PDB entry 2KM8 | solution NMR | chains A and C of the 3 polymer chains in the assembly

# Chain A
Molecule: 13-nt RNA strand
Sequence (13 nucleotides; each row starts with the number of its first residue):
     1 UAUAUAUAAU AAU

# Chain C
Protein: Nuclear polyadenylated RNA-binding protein 4
Source organism: Saccharomyces cerevisiae
Notes: fragment: to 322
Reference sequence: Q99383 (HRP1_YEAST); residue numbers follow UniProt; this construct covers 156-322
Chain sequence (167 residues; numbered 156 to 322; the number before each row is that of its first residue):
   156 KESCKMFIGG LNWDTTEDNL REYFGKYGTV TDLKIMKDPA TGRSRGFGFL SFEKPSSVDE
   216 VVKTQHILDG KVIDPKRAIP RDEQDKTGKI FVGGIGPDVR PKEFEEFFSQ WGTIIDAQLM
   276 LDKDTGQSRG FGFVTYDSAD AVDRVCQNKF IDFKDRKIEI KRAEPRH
UniProt features mapped onto this chain:
  - modified residue: Ser-206 (Phosphoserine)
From the paper describing this entry:
  - binding site for the 13-nt RNA strand (chain A): Phe-162, Gly-165, Trp-168, Met-191, Gly-201, Phe-202, Phe-204, Phe-246, Met-275, Phe-286, Phe-288
  - contacts within the chain: Lys-226/Asp-279
  - mutagenesis - D193R: decreased stability
  - mutagenesis - D193R: unchanged expression
  - mutagenesis - D193N: unchanged binding to the 13-nt RNA strand (chain A)
  - mutagenesis - D193N: unchanged stability

# Chain A / chain C interface
Contacting residue pairs (45):
  U1(A) / Gly-248(C)  base contact
  U1(A) / Glu-314(C)  base contact
  A2(A) / Phe-246(C)  base contact
  A2(A) / Gln-282(C)  phosphate contact
  A2(A) / Arg-284(C)  sugar contact
  A2(A) / Phe-286(C)  phosphate contact
  A2(A) / Phe-288(C)  base contact
  A2(A) / Arg-317(C)  base contact
  A2(A) / Ala-318(C)  base contact
  A2(A) / Glu-319(C)  base contact
  U3(A) / Lys-244(C)  base contact
  U3(A) / Met-275(C)  sugar contact
  U3(A) / Thr-280(C)  phosphate contact
  U3(A) / Gln-282(C)  phosphate contact
  U3(A) / Phe-286(C)  phosphate contact
  U3(A) / Phe-288(C)  sugar contact
  U3(A) / Ala-318(C)  base contact
  U3(A) / Glu-319(C)  base contact
  A4(A) / Gly-165(C)  sugar contact
  A4(A) / Leu-166(C)  base contact
  A4(A) / Asn-167(C)  base contact
  A4(A) / Trp-168(C)  base contact
  A4(A) / Gly-201(C)  sugar contact
  A4(A) / Lys-226(C)  base contact
  A4(A) / Gln-273(C)  phosphate contact
  A4(A) / Met-275(C)  phosphate contact
  A4(A) / Asp-279(C)  base contact
  A4(A) / Thr-280(C)  base contact
  U5(A) / Phe-162(C)  sugar contact
  U5(A) / Gly-164(C)  base contact
  U5(A) / Gly-165(C)  base contact
  U5(A) / Arg-200(C)  sugar contact
  U5(A) / Gly-201(C)  base contact
  U5(A) / Phe-202(C)  base contact
  A6(A) / Phe-162(C)  base contact
  A6(A) / Phe-204(C)  base contact
  A6(A) / Ala-233(C)  base contact
  A6(A) / Ile-234(C)  base contact
  A6(A) / Gln-239(C)  base contact
  U7(A) / Met-191(C)  base contact
  U7(A) / Phe-202(C)  sugar contact
  A8(A) / Ser-199(C)  phosphate contact
  A8(A) / Arg-200(C)  phosphate contact
  A9(A) / Arg-200(C)  phosphate contact
  A12(A) / Arg-321(C)  base contact
Other interface residues (no listed pair), chain A (11 interface residues in all): A11
Other interface residues (no listed pair), chain C (34 interface residues in all): Lys-189, Arg-232

# In short
11 residues of chain A and 34 residues of chain C are in contact. The paper reports a binding site for the
13-nt RNA strand (chain A) at Phe-162(C), Gly-165(C) and Trp-168(C) among others; D193R of chain C reduces
stability.
Chain A is a 13-nt RNA strand and chain C is Nuclear polyadenylated RNA-binding protein 4 (Saccharomyces
cerevisiae); the structure, Interdomain RRM packing contributes to RNA recognition in the rna15, hrp1, anchor
RNA 3' processing ternary ..., was determined by solution NMR.
